PDB entry 1AOQ | X-ray diffraction, 1.80 A resolution | chains A and B

Chain A (and B):
Name: Nitrite reductase
Organism: Paracoccus pantotrophus
Notes: chain B of this document is another copy of the same molecule, construct and numbering; everything in this record applies to it too
UniProt: P72181 (NIRS_PARPN); residues 1-567 here correspond to UniProt positions 30-596 (UniProt number = residue number + 29)
Sequence (567 residues; row label = number of the first residue in the row):
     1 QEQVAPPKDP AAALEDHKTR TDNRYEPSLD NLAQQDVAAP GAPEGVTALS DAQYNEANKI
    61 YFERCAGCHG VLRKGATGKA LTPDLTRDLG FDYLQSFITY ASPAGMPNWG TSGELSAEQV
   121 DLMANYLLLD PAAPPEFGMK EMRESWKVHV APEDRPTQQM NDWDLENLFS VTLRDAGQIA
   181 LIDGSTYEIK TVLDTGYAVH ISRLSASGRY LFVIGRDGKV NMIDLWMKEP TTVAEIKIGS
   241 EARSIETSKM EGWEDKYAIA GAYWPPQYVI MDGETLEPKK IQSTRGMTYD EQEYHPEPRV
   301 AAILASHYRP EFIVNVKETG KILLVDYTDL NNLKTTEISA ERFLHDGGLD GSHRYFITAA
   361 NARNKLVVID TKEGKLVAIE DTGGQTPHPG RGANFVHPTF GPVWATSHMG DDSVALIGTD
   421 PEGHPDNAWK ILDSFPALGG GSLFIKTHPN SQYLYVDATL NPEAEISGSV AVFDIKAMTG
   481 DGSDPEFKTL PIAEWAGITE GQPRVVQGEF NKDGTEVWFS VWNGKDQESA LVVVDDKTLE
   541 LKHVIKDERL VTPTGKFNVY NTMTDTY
Unresolved in the structure: 1-16 (chain B: 1-8)
Sequence notes: conflict M160 (Glu189 in P72181), S185 (Thr214 in P72181), T191 (Ser220 in P72181), N331 (Asp360 in P72181)
Covalent attachments: heme (HEM) linked to C65, C68
Ion coordination: heme Fe: H17, H69; heme d Fe: H200 (together with nitrogen dioxide)
Residues lining bound ligands:
  - nitrogen dioxide (2NO): H200, H345, H388, F444
  - heme d (DHE): Y25, E26, P27, S28, M106, W109, T172, R174, V199, H200, I201, R203, R216, R243, S244, I245, Y263, A301, A302, I303, H345, R391, L443, F444, Q507, W522, T554, G555, F557
  - heme (HEM): H17, N23, E26, R64, H69, G78, K79, L81, L89, Y93, L94, F97, I98, S102, P103, L115, M123, L127
UniProt features mapped onto this chain:
  - binding site (heme c): H17, C65, C68, H69, K79, Y93
  - binding site (heme d1): Y25, S28, W109, R174, H200, R203, R216, R243, Y263, R391, Q507, T554

Interface between chain A and chain B:
Contacting residue pairs (61):
  G41(A) - G41(B)
  G41(A) - A42(B)
  G41(A) - P43(B)
  A42(A) - G41(B)
  P43(A) - G41(B)
  E136(A) - Y294(B)
  G138(A) - Q292(B)
  M139(A) - E291(B)
  M139(A) - Q292(B)  hydrogen bond (backbone-backbone)
  K279(A) - Q292(B)  hydrogen bond (backbone-side chain)
  K280(A) - Q292(B)
  K280(A) - E337(B)  salt bridge
  I281(A) - M287(B)
  I281(A) - Q292(B)  hydrogen bond (backbone-side chain)
  Q282(A) - E337(B)  hydrogen bond
  S283(A) - G286(B)
  S283(A) - Y294(B)
  R285(A) - Y294(B)
  G286(A) - S283(B)
  M287(A) - I281(B)
  E291(A) - M139(B)
  Q292(A) - G138(B)
  Q292(A) - M139(B)  hydrogen bond (backbone-backbone)
  Q292(A) - K279(B)  hydrogen bond (side chain-backbone)
  Q292(A) - K280(B)
  Q292(A) - I281(B)  hydrogen bond (side chain-backbone)
  Y294(A) - E136(B)
  Y294(A) - S283(B)
  Y294(A) - R285(B)
  Y294(A) - Y294(B)
  N331(A) - E337(B)
  N331(A) - I338(B)
  N331(A) - S339(B)  hydrogen bond (backbone-backbone)
  N332(A) - T336(B)
  N332(A) - E337(B)
  N332(A) - I338(B)
  N332(A) - G374(B)
  N332(A) - K375(B)
  N332(A) - L376(B)  hydrogen bond (side chain-backbone)
  L333(A) - T335(B)
  L333(A) - T336(B)
  L333(A) - E337(B)  hydrogen bond (backbone-backbone)
  K334(A) - T335(B)
  K334(A) - T336(B)
  T335(A) - L333(B)
  T335(A) - K334(B)
  T335(A) - T335(B)  hydrogen bond (backbone-backbone)
  T336(A) - N332(B)
  T336(A) - L333(B)
  T336(A) - K334(B)
  E337(A) - K280(B)  salt bridge
  E337(A) - Q282(B)  hydrogen bond
  E337(A) - N331(B)
  E337(A) - N332(B)
  E337(A) - L333(B)  hydrogen bond (backbone-backbone)
  I338(A) - N331(B)
  I338(A) - N332(B)
  S339(A) - N331(B)  hydrogen bond (backbone-backbone)
  G374(A) - N332(B)
  K375(A) - N332(B)
  L376(A) - N332(B)  hydrogen bond (backbone-side chain)
Other interface residues (no listed pair), chain A (34 interface residues in all): A39, P40, E44, Q267, K321
Other interface residues (no listed pair), chain B (33 interface residues in all): A39, D51, K321, D329

Overview:
The interface between chain A and chain B involves 34 residues on one side and 33 on the other; the contacts
include 15 hydrogen bonds and 2 salt bridges. Polar contacts include K280(A)-E337(B), K279(A)-Q292(B) and
I281(A)-Q292(B). Ligands of chain A: heme d and nitrogen dioxide.
Both chains are Nitrite reductase (Paracoccus pantotrophus). Entry 1AOQ (Cytochrome CD1 nitrite reductase with
substrate and product bound) was determined by X-ray diffraction together with 1AOM and 1AOF from the same
study.
